PDB entry 7OCX | X-ray diffraction, 1.70 A resolution | chains A and B of the 4 polymer chains in the assembly

Chain A (and B):
Molecule: Protein pid-3
Source organism: Caenorhabditis elegans
Notes: chain B of this document is another copy of the same molecule, construct and numbering; everything in this record applies to it too
UniProt: O76616 (PID3_CAEEL); residue numbers follow UniProt; this construct covers 196-274
Sequence (84 residues; row label = number of the first residue in the row):
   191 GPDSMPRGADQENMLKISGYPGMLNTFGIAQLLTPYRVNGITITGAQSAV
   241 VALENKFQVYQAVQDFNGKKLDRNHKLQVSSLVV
Not modelled in the structure: 191-197 (chain B: 191-193)
Construct notes: expression tag (191-195)
From the paper describing this entry:
  - self-association interface (contacts with another copy of this molecule); pairs are residue here / residue on that copy: Phe217-Phe217 (hydrophobic contact), Ala220-Phe217 (hydrophobic contact), Val228-Phe217 (hydrophobic contact), Ile231-Phe217 (hydrophobic contact), Gln221
  - mutagenesis - A220E: abolished localization

How chain A and chain B interact:
Residue-residue contacts - 29 pairs, chain A then chain B:
  Met213(A) - Arg227(B)  hydrogen bond (backbone-side chain)
  Asn215(A) - Arg227(B)
  Asn215(A) - Val228(B)  hydrogen bond (side chain-backbone)
  Asn215(A) - Asn229(B)  hydrogen bond
  Thr216(A) - Phe217(B)
  Phe217(A) - Ala220(B)  hydrophobic
  Phe217(A) - Val228(B)
  Phe217(A) - Gly230(B)
  Phe217(A) - Ile231(B)  hydrophobic
  Ala220(A) - Phe217(B)  hydrophobic
  Ala220(A) - Gln221(B)  hydrogen bond (backbone-side chain)
  Gln221(A) - Ala220(B)  hydrogen bond (side chain-backbone)
  Gln221(A) - Leu223(B)
  Gln221(A) - Thr224(B)
  Gln221(A) - Tyr226(B)  hydrogen bond (side chain-backbone)
  Gln221(A) - Val228(B)
  Leu223(A) - Gln221(B)
  Thr224(A) - Gln221(B)
  Thr224(A) - Thr224(B)
  Tyr226(A) - Gln221(B)  hydrogen bond (backbone-side chain)
  Arg227(A) - Met213(B)  hydrogen bond (side chain-backbone)
  Arg227(A) - Asn215(B)
  Val228(A) - Asn215(B)  hydrogen bond (backbone-side chain)
  Val228(A) - Phe217(B)
  Val228(A) - Gln221(B)
  Asn229(A) - Asn215(B)  hydrogen bond
  Asn229(A) - Phe217(B)
  Gly230(A) - Phe217(B)
  Ile231(A) - Phe217(B)  hydrophobic
Interface residues without a listed pair, chain A (16 interface residues in all): Leu214, Pro225
Interface residues without a listed pair, chain B (16 interface residues in all): Leu214, Thr216, Pro225

In short:
The chain A/chain B interface involves 16 residues from each chain; the contacts include 10 hydrogen bonds.
Polar contacts include Met213(A)-Arg227(B), Asn215(A)-Val228(B) and Asn215(A)-Asn229(B). From the paper: A220E
of chain A abolishes localization; a self-association interface involving Phe217(A), Ala220(A) and Gln221(A)
among others.
Chain A and chain B are both Protein pid-3 (Caenorhabditis elegans); the structure, Crystal Structure of the
PID-3 TOFU-6 RRM domain complex, was determined by X-ray diffraction, deposited together with 7O6L, 7O6N and
7OCZ.
